Entry 5VHJ (electron microscopy, 8.50 A resolution (very low resolution: no residue pairs are listed; an interface is given only as per-side residue counts)); this record covers chains E and F of the 8 polymer chains in the assembly.

# Chain E
Protein: 26S proteasome regulatory subunit 10B
From: Homo sapiens
UniProtKB: P62333 (PRS10_HUMAN); residue numbers follow UniProt; this construct covers 128-389
Amino-acid sequence (262 residues; numbered 128 to 389; the number before each row is that of its first residue):
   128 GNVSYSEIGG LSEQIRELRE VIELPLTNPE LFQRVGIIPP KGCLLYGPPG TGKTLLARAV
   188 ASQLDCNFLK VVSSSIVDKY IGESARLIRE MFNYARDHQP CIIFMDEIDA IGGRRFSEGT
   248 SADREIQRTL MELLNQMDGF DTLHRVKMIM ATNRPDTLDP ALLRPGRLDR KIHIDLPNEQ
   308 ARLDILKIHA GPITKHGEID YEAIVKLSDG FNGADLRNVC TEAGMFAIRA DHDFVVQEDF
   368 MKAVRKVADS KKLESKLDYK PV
Unresolved in the structure: 128-167, 242-246, 384-389
Swiss-Prot annotation at these positions:
  - binding site (ATP): Gly174 to Thr181
  - modified residue: Lys206 (N6-acetyllysine), Ser244 (Phosphoserine)

# Chain F
Protein: 26S proteasome regulatory subunit 6A
From: Homo sapiens
UniProtKB: P17980 (PRS6A_HUMAN); residue numbers follow UniProt; this construct covers 166-432
Amino-acid sequence (267 residues; each row starts with the number of its first residue):
   166 TEYDSRVKAM EVDERPTEQY SDIGGLDKQI QELVEAIVLP MNHKEKFENL GIQPPKGVLM
   226 YGPPGTGKTL LARACAAQTK ATFLKLAGPQ LVQMFIGDGA KLVRDAFALA KEKAPSIIFI
   286 DELDAIGTKR FDSEKAGDRE VQRTMLELLN QLDGFQPNTQ VKVIAATNRV DILDPALLRS
   346 GRLDRKIEFP MPNEEARARI MQIHSRKMNV SPDVNYEELA RCTDDFNGAQ CKAVCVEAGM
   406 IALRRGATEL THEDYMEGIL EVQAKKK
Unresolved in the structure: 166-190, 208-217, 289-300, 429-432
Swiss-Prot annotation at these positions:
  - binding site (ATP): Gly227 to Thr234
  - modified residue: Ser376 (Phosphoserine)

# Chain E / chain F interface
At this resolution (8 A) residue pairs are not listed: 21 residues of chain E and 19 of chain F lie at the interface.

# Overview
The interface between chain E and chain F involves 21 residues on one side and 19 on the other. Curated
annotation (UniProt) lists 8 ATP-binding residues on chain E; 8 ATP-binding residues on chain F.
Here chain E is 26S proteasome regulatory subunit 10B and chain F is 26S proteasome regulatory subunit 6A,
both from Homo sapiens. Entry 5VHJ (Conformational Landscape of the p28-Bound Human Proteasome Regulatory
Particle) was determined by electron microscopy (same publication as 5VGZ, 5VHF, 5VHH, 5VHI, 5VHM, 5VHN and 5
further entries).
